Entry 2HIU (solution NMR); this record covers chains A and B.

Chain A:
Molecule: Insulin
Organism: Homo sapiens
UniProt: P01308 (INS_HUMAN); residues 1-21 here correspond to UniProt positions 90-110 (UniProt number = residue number + 89)
Amino-acid sequence (21 residues; each row starts with the number of its first residue):
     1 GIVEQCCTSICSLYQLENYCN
Cystine bridges: Cys6-Cys11

Chain B:
Molecule: Insulin
Organism: Homo sapiens
UniProt: P01308 (INS_HUMAN); residues 1-30 here correspond to UniProt positions 25-54 (UniProt number = residue number + 24)
Amino-acid sequence (30 residues; each row starts with the number of its first residue):
     1 FVNQHLCGSHLVEALYLVCGERGFFYTPKT

How chain A and chain B interact:
Inter-chain disulfides: Cys7(A)-Cys7(B), Cys20(A)-Cys19(B)
Residue-residue contacts (31; chain A residue first):
  Gly1(A) - Pro28(B)
  Ile2(A) - Leu11(B)
  Ile2(A) - Tyr26(B)
  Ile2(A) - Pro28(B)
  Val3(A) - Pro28(B)
  Glu4(A) - Thr30(B)
  Cys6(A) - His5(B)
  Cys6(A) - Leu6(B)
  Cys6(A) - Leu11(B)
  Cys7(A) - His5(B)
  Cys7(A) - Leu6(B)
  Cys7(A) - Cys7(B)  disulfide
  Ser9(A) - Gln4(B)
  Ser9(A) - His5(B)
  Ile10(A) - Asn3(B)
  Ile10(A) - Gln4(B)
  Ile10(A) - His5(B)
  Cys11(A) - Gln4(B)
  Cys11(A) - Leu6(B)
  Leu13(A) - Phe1(B)
  Leu13(A) - Val18(B)
  Leu16(A) - Leu11(B)
  Leu16(A) - Ala14(B)
  Leu16(A) - Leu15(B)
  Tyr19(A) - Phe24(B)
  Tyr19(A) - Phe25(B)
  Tyr19(A) - Tyr26(B)
  Cys20(A) - Cys19(B)  disulfide
  Cys20(A) - Gly23(B)
  Cys20(A) - Phe24(B)
  Asn21(A) - Arg22(B)
Interface residues without a listed pair, chain A (16 interface residues in all): Thr8, Ser12

Overview:
Chain A and chain B form an interface of 16 and 18 residues respectively, with 2 disulfide bonds.
Here chain A is Insulin and chain B is Insulin, both from Homo sapiens. Entry 2HIU (NMR structure of human
insulin in 20% acetic acid, zinc-free, 10 structures) was determined by solution NMR, deposited together with
1XGL.
